PDB entry 6CIR | X-ray diffraction, 2.65 A resolution | chain A

== Chain A ==
Name: Steroid 17-alpha-hydroxylase/17,20 lyase
Source organism: Homo sapiens
Notes: EC 1.14.14.19, 1.14.14.32
UniProt: P05093 (CP17A_HUMAN); residue numbers follow UniProt; this construct covers 24-508
Sequence (494 residues; numbered 19 to 512; the number before each row is that of its first residue):
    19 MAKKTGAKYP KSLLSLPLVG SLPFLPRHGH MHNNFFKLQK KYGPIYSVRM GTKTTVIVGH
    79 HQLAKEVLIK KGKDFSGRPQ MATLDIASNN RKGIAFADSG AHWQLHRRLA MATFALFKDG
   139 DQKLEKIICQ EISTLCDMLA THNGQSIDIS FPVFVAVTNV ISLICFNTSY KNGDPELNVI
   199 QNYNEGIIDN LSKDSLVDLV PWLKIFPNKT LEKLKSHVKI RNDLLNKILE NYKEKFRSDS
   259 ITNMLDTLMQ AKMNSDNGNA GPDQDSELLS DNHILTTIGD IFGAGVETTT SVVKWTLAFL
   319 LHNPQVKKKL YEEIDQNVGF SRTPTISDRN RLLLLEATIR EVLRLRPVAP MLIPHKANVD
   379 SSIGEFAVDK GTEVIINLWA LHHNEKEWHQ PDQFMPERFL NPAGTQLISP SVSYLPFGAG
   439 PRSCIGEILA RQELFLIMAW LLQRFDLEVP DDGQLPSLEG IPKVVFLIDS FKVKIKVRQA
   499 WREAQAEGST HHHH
Disordered / not traced: 19-30, 275-282, 505-512
Sequence notes: initiating methionine (19); expression tag (20-23, 509-512)
Bound ions: heme Fe: Cys442 (together with 6-oxime-17-(3-pyridyl)-androst-16-en-3-ol)
Ligand contacts:
  - 6-oxime-17-(3-pyridyl)-androst-16-en-3-ol (3NQ): Ala105, Ala113, Phe114, Tyr201, Asn202, Ile205, Ile206, Leu209, Arg239, Gly297, Asp298, Gly301, Ala302, Glu305, Thr306, Val366, Ala367, Val482, Val483
  - heme (HEM): Leu86, Arg96, Ile112, Ala113, Trp121, Arg125, Phe132, Ile299, Ala302, Gly303, Thr306, Thr307, Val310, Leu361, Val366, Ala367, Leu370, Ile371, His373, Pro434, Phe435, Gly436, Pro439, Arg440, Ser441, Cys442, Ile443, Gly444, Leu447, Ala448, Leu452
Swiss-Prot annotation at these positions:
  - binding site (substrate): Asn202
  - binding site (heme): Cys442
  - natural variant: Pro35 (P35L: In AH5), Phe53 (deletion: In AH5), Tyr64 (Y64S: In AH5), Phe93 (F93C: In AH5), Arg96 (R96Q: In AH5; R96W: In AH5), Ser106 (S106P: In AH5), Ile112 (I112II: In AH5), Phe114 (F114V: In AH5), Asp116 (D116V: In AH5), Trp121 (W121R: In AH5 loss of activity), Ala174 (A174E: In AH5), Asn177 (N177D: In AH5), 13 further natural variant entries in UniProt
  - mutagenesis: Ala105 (A105L: Increases the affinity for progesterone, resulting in preferential hydroxylation of progesterone at C17 over C16; increases the catalytic efficiency in the 17,20 lyase reaction)
From the paper describing this entry:
  - binding site for 6-oxime-17-(3-pyridyl)-androst-16-en-3-ol: Ala105, Asn202, Arg239, Asp298

== Summary ==
Chain A binds heme and 6-oxime-17-(3-pyridyl)-androst-16-en-3-ol. Curated annotation (UniProt) lists
substrate-binding residue Asn202, heme-binding residue Cys442 and one mutagenesis site. The paper reports a
binding site for 6-oxime-17-(3-pyridyl)-androst-16-en-3-ol at Ala105, Asn202 and Arg239 among others.
Chain A is Steroid 17-alpha-hydroxylase/17,20 lyase (Homo sapiens); the structure, Human Cytochrome P450 17A1
in complex with inhibitor: abiraterone C6 oxime, was determined by X-ray diffraction (same publication as 6CHI
and 6CIZ).
